PDB entry 4LPB | X-ray diffraction, 1.75 A resolution | chain A

# Chain A
Protein: Topoisomerase IV subunit B
Organism: Streptococcus pneumoniae
Notes: EC 5.99.1.3; fragment: ATPase domain
UniProt: Q8DQB5 (Q8DQB5_STRR6); numbering as in UniProt (aligned over 1-226)
Amino-acid sequence (226 residues; each row starts with the number of its first residue):
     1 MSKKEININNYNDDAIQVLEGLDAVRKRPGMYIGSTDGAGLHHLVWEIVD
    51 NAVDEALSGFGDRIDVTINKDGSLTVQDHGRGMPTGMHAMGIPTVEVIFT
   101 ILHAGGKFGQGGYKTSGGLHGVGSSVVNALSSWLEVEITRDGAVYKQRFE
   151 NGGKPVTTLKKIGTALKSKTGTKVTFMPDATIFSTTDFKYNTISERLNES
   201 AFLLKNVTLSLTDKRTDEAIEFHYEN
Disordered / not traced: 1-16, 105-121
Small-molecule neighbours: 1YP (1-ethyl-3-{5'-(5-oxo-4,5-dihydro-1,3,4-oxadiazol-2-yl)-4-[4-(trifluoromethyl)-1,3-thiazol-2-yl]-3,3'-bipyridin-6-yl}urea): I48, N51, A52, E55, V76, D78, R81, G82, M83, P84, T94, I98, R140, T172, V174

# Overview
Bound to chain A: compound 1YP.
Chain A is Topoisomerase IV subunit B (Streptococcus pneumoniae); the structure, Crystal structure of a
topoisomerase ATPase inhibitor, was determined by X-ray diffraction, deposited together with 4LP0.
